7NK7 - chains D and G of the 7 polymer chains in the assembly; structure by electron microscopy, 2.11 A resolution.

Chain D:
Name: ATP synthase subunit beta
Organism: Mycolicibacterium smegmatis (strain ATCC 700084 / mc(2)155)
Notes: EC 7.1.2.2
UniProtKB: A0R200 (ATPB_MYCS2); residues 1-475 here = UniProt positions 1-475
Amino-acid sequence (475 residues; numbered 1 to 475; the number before each row is that of its first residue):
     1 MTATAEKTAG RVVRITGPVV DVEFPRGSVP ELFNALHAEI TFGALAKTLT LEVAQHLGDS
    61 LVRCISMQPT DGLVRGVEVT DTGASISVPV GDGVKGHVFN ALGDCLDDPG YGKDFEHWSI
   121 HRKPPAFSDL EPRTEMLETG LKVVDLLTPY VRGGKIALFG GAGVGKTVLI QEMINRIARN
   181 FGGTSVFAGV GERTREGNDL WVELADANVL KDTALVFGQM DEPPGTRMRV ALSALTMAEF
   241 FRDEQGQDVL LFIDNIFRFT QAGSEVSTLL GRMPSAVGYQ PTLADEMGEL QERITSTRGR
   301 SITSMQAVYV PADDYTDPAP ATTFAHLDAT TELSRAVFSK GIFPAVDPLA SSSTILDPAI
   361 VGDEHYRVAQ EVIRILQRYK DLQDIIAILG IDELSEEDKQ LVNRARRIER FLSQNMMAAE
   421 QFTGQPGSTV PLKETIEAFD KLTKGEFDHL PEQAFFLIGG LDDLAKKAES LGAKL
Disordered / not traced: 1-7

Chain G:
Name: ATP synthase gamma chain
Organism: Mycobacterium smegmatis (strain ATCC 700084 / mc(2)155)
UniProtKB: A0R201 (ATPG_MYCS2); residue numbers follow UniProt; this construct covers 1-307
Amino-acid sequence (307 residues; row label = number of the first residue in the row):
     1 MAATLRELRG RIRSAGSIKK ITKAQELIAT SRIAKAQARV EAARPYAAEI TNMLTELAGA
    61 SALDHPLLVE RKQPKRAGVL VVSSDRGLCG AYNANVLRRA EELFSLLRDE GKDPVLYVVG
   121 RKALGYFSFR QRTVVESWTG FSERPTYENA REIADTLVNA FMAGADDEGD DAGADGILGV
   181 DELHIVFTEF RSMLSQTAVA RRAAPMEVEY VGEVETGPRT LYSFEPDPET LFDALLPRYI
   241 ATRVYAALLE AAASESASRR RAMKSATDNA DDLIKALTLA ANRERQAQIT QEISEIVGGA
   301 NALAGSK
Disordered / not traced: 1-2, 36-84, 95-255, 305-307

Interface between chain D and chain G:
Contacting residue pairs (22):
  Thr-268(D) / Leu-303(G)
  Gly-271(D) / Leu-303(G)
  Arg-272(D) / Leu-303(G)
  Met-273(D) / Ala-300(G)  hydrophobic
  Met-273(D) / Leu-303(G)
  Pro-274(D) / Ile-296(G)
  Pro-274(D) / Gly-299(G)
  Pro-274(D) / Ala-300(G)
  Ser-275(D) / Ile-296(G)
  Val-277(D) / Glu-292(G)  hydrogen bond (backbone-side chain)
  Ala-312(D) / Arg-6(G)
  Asp-314(D) / Arg-6(G)  salt bridge
  Asp-384(D) / Ser-14(G)  hydrogen bond
  Asp-384(D) / Ser-17(G)
  Asp-384(D) / Ile-18(G)
  Ile-385(D) / Ile-18(G)  hydrophobic
  Ile-385(D) / Ile-21(G)  hydrophobic
  Ile-388(D) / Ile-18(G)  hydrophobic
  Leu-389(D) / Ile-21(G)  hydrophobic
  Leu-389(D) / Leu-88(G)  hydrophobic
  Glu-393(D) / Arg-86(G)  salt bridge
  Glu-393(D) / Leu-88(G)
Other interface residues (no listed pair), chain D (16 interface residues in all): Ala-276, Asp-313
Other interface residues (no listed pair), chain G (13 interface residues in all): Arg-13

In short:
16 residues of chain D and 13 residues of chain G are in contact, with 2 hydrogen bonds and 2 salt bridges.
Polar pairs include Asp-314(D)/Arg-6(G), Glu-393(D)/Arg-86(G) and Val-277(D)/Glu-292(G).
Here chain D is ATP synthase subunit beta (Mycolicibacterium smegmatis (strain ATCC 700084 / mc(2)155)) and
chain G is ATP synthase gamma chain (Mycobacterium smegmatis (strain ATCC 700084 / mc(2)155)). Entry 7NK7
(Mycobacterium smegmatis ATP synthase F1 state 1) was determined by electron microscopy (same publication as
7NJK, 7NJL, 7NJM, 7NJN, 7NJO, 7NJP and 20 further entries).
